5WR5 - chain A; structure by X-ray diffraction, 1.90 A resolution.

Chain A:
Name: Thermolysin
From: Geobacillus stearothermophilus
Notes: EC 3.4.24.27
Reference sequence: P43133 (THER_GEOSE); residues 1-316 here correspond to UniProt positions 236-551 (UniProt number = residue number + 235)
Amino-acid sequence (316 residues; row label = number of the first residue in the row):
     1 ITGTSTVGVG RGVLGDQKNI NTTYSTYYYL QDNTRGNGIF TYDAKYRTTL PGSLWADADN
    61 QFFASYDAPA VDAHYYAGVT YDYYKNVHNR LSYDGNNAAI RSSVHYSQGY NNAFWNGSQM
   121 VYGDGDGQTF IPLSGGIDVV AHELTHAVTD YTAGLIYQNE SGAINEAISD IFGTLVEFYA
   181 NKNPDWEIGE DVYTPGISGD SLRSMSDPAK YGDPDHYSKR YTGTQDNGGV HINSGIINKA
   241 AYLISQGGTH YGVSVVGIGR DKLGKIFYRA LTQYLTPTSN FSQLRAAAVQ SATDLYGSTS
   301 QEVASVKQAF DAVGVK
Curated features (UniProtKB/Swiss-Prot):
  - active site: Glu143, His231 (Proton donor)
  - binding site (Ca(2+)): Asp57, Asp59, Gln61, Asp138, Glu177, Asn183, Asp185, Glu187, Glu190, Thr194, Ile197, Asp200
  - binding site (Zn(2+)): His142, His146, Glu166
Ion coordination: Ca2+ site 1: Asp57, Asp59, Gln61; Ca2+ site 2: Asp138, Glu177, Asp185, Glu187, Glu190; Zn2+: His142, His146, Glu166 (together with NX6); Ca2+ site 3: Glu177, Asn183, Asp185, Glu190; Ca2+ site 4: Tyr193, Thr194, Ile197, Asp200
Residues lining bound ligands: NX6 (N-[(benzyloxy)carbonyl]-L-aspartic acid): Asn112, Ala113, Phe114, Phe130, Leu133, Val139, His142, Glu143, His146, Tyr157, Glu166, Ile188, Gly189, Leu202, Arg203, His231
Reported in the primary citation:
  - binding site for NX6: Tyr157

Overview:
Chain A binds compound NX6. Asp57, Asp59 and Gln61 coordinate Ca2+ site 1. Asp138, Glu177, Asp185, Glu187 and
Glu190 coordinate Ca2+ site 2. UniProt lists active-site residues Glu143 and His231, 12 Ca2+-binding residues
and 3 Zn2+-binding residues. The paper reports a binding site for NX6 at Tyr157.
Chain A is Thermolysin (Geobacillus stearothermophilus); the structure, Thermolysin, liganded form with cryo
condition 1, was determined by X-ray diffraction together with 5WR2, 5WR3, 5WR4 and 5WR6 from the same study.
